PDB entry 5XYN | X-ray diffraction, 3.30 A resolution | chains C and D of the 4 polymer chains in the assembly

Chain C:
Name: Suppressor of HU sensitivity involved in recombination protein 1
From: Saccharomyces cerevisiae (strain ATCC 204508 / S288c)
UniProtKB: P38751 (SHU1_YEAST); residue numbers follow UniProt; this construct covers 1-150
Chain sequence (150 residues; each row starts with the number of its first residue):
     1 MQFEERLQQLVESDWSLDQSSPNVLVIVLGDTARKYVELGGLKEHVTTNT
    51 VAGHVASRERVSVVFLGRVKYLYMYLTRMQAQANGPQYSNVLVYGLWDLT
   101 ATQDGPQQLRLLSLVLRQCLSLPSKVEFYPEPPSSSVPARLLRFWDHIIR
Unresolved in the structure: 18-20, 102
What the authors report for this chain:
  - mutagenesis - Y73D/L111D/L114D, L141A/F144A/W145A/I148A, L141D/F144D/W145D/I148D: abolished binding to Suppressor of hydroxyurea sensitivity protein 2 (chain D)
  - mutagenesis - Y73A/L111A/L114A: decreased binding to Suppressor of hydroxyurea sensitivity protein 2 (chain D)
  - mutagenesis - V51A, V51L: unchanged binding to Platinum sensitivity protein 3
  - mutagenesis - V51D, L141D, W145D: abolished growth
  - mutagenesis - V51A, V51L, L114D, F144D: decreased growth

Chain D:
Name: Suppressor of hydroxyurea sensitivity protein 2
From: Saccharomyces cerevisiae (strain ATCC 204508 / S288c)
UniProtKB: P38957 (SHU2_YEAST); residues 1-223 here = UniProt positions 1-223
Chain sequence (223 residues; numbered 1 to 223; the number before each row is that of its first residue):
     1 MSKDVIEYSKLFAKLVNTNDDTKLDDTIASFLYYMFPRELFIRAISLLES
    51 SDMFIYILDRVHNKEGNEHTSLIDVLVDEFYKGSSNSLLEYRLIVKDTND
   101 GAPPILVDIAHWFCSCEEFCKYFHEALEKTDEKEELHDVLINEVDDHLQF
   151 SDDRFAQLDPHSLSKQWYFKFDKVCCSHLLAFSILLRSSINVLKFFTVNS
   201 NKVFVIAIDNIDEWLNLHINIVE
Unresolved in the structure: 1-3, 19-20, 60-69, 83-85
Bound ions: Zn2+: Cys-114, Cys-116, Cys-176, His-178
What the authors report for this chain:
  - Zn2+ coordination: Cys-114, Cys-116, Cys-176, His-178
  - contacts within the chain: Trp-112/Phe-119, Phe-113/Phe-119, Phe-119/Phe-123, Phe-119/Val-174, Phe-119/Leu-179, Ala-44/Ala-181, Leu-48/Ala-181
  - mutagenesis - F119A, F123A/L136A/L140A/I141A/F169A, A181T: unchanged binding to Suppressor of HU sensitivity involved in recombination protein 1 (chain C)
  - mutagenesis - C114S, C116S, F123D/L136D/L140D/I141D/F169D, C176S, H178A, A181D: abolished binding to Suppressor of HU sensitivity involved in recombination protein 1 (chain C)
  - mutagenesis - L106A/I221A/V222A, L106D/I221D/V222D, F119D: decreased binding to Suppressor of HU sensitivity involved in recombination protein 1 (chain C)
  - mutagenesis - F119A, F119D, F123D, A181T: decreased growth
  - mutagenesis - C114S, C116S, C176S, H178A, A181D: abolished growth

Chain C / chain D interface:
Residue-residue contacts (50; chain C residue first):
  Arg-68(C) with Glu-223(D), hydrogen bond (side chain-backbone)
  Lys-70(C) with Ile-219(D); Asn-220(D); Val-222(D)
  Tyr-73(C) with Leu-106(D); Val-222(D), hydrophobic
  Met-74(C) with Leu-215(D); Ile-219(D), hydrophobic
  Thr-77(C) with Leu-215(D); His-218(D)
  Arg-78(C) with Leu-215(D)
  Gln-80(C) with Glu-90(D), hydrogen bond; Arg-92(D)
  Ala-81(C) with Leu-58(D); Trp-214(D)
  Gln-82(C) with Ile-211(D)
  Gly-105(C) with His-124(D), hydrogen bond (backbone-side chain)
  Pro-106(C) with Cys-120(D); His-124(D)
  Leu-109(C) with Phe-123(D), hydrophobic; His-124(D); Leu-127(D), hydrophobic
  Arg-110(C) with Ser-115(D), hydrogen bond (side chain-backbone); Cys-120(D); Ile-221(D), hydrogen bond (side chain-backbone)
  Leu-111(C) with Val-222(D), hydrophobic
  Ser-113(C) with Phe-113(D)
  Arg-117(C) with Leu-106(D); Asp-108(D), salt bridge; Phe-113(D)
  Val-137(C) with Leu-127(D), hydrophobic
  Arg-140(C) with Thr-130(D); Glu-132(D); Glu-134(D), hydrogen bond (side chain-backbone); Leu-136(D)
  Arg-143(C) with Glu-135(D), salt bridge
  Phe-144(C) with Leu-136(D), hydrophobic; His-137(D); Ile-141(D), hydrophobic
  Trp-145(C) with His-111(D); Phe-113(D), hydrophobic
  His-147(C) with His-137(D), hydrogen bond; His-161(D); Trp-167(D)
  Ile-148(C) with His-111(D); Ile-141(D), hydrophobic; Leu-158(D), hydrophobic; His-161(D), hydrogen bond (backbone-side chain)
  Ile-149(C) with His-161(D)
  Arg-150(C) with His-161(D)
Also at the interface, not in a pair above, chain C (30 interface residues in all): Val-69, Leu-114, Gln-118, Ser-135, Leu-141
Also at the interface, not in a pair above, chain D (34 interface residues in all): Pro-104, Leu-140, Asp-159
Interface features reported in the paper:
  - pairs named by the authors: Lys-70(C)/Ile-219(D), Lys-70(C)/Val-222(D), Gln-80(C)/Arg-92(D), Arg-110(C)/Ser-115(D) (hydrogen bond), Arg-110(C)/Ile-221(D) (hydrogen bond), Arg-117(C)/Asp-108(D) (salt bridge), Arg-143(C)/Glu-135(D) (salt bridge)
  - interface residues, chain C: Tyr-73(C), Met-74(C), Arg-78(C), Leu-109(C), Leu-111(C), Leu-114(C), Val-137(C), Leu-141(C), Phe-144(C), Trp-145(C), His-147(C), Ile-148(C)
  - hot spots on chain C (mutagenesis) - L141D, W145D: abolished binding to Suppressor of hydroxyurea sensitivity protein 2 (chain D)
  - hot spots on chain C (mutagenesis) - L114D, F144D: decreased binding to Suppressor of hydroxyurea sensitivity protein 2 (chain D)
  - interface residues, chain D: Leu-106(D), His-111(D), Phe-113(D), Phe-123(D), Leu-127(D), Leu-136(D), Leu-140(D), Ile-141(D), Leu-158(D), Trp-167(D), Leu-215(D), Ile-221(D), Val-222(D)
  - hot spots on chain D (mutagenesis) - F123D: decreased binding to Suppressor of HU sensitivity involved in recombination protein 1 (chain C)

Overview:
Chain C and chain D form an interface of 30 and 34 residues respectively; the contacts include 8 hydrogen
bonds and 2 salt bridges. Polar pairs include Arg-117(C)/Asp-108(D), Arg-143(C)/Glu-135(D) and
Arg-68(C)/Glu-223(D). The authors report contacts between Lys-70(C) and Ile-219(D), Lys-70(C) and Val-222(D)
and Gln-80(C) and Arg-92(D); hydrogen bonds between Arg-110(C) and Ser-115(D) and Arg-110(C) and Ile-221(D);
salt bridges between Arg-117(C) and Asp-108(D) and Arg-143(C) and Glu-135(D). The paper reports that C114S,
C116S and F123D/L136D/L140D/I141D/F169D of chain D, among others, abolish binding to Suppressor of HU
sensitivity involved in recombination protein 1 (chain C); interface residues Tyr-73(C), Met-74(C) and
Leu-106(D) among others; 24 substitutions were tested in all.
Here chain C is Suppressor of HU sensitivity involved in recombination protein 1 and chain D is Suppressor of
hydroxyurea sensitivity protein 2, both from Saccharomyces cerevisiae (strain ATCC 204508 / S288c). Entry 5XYN
(The crystal structure of Csm2-Psy3-Shu1-Shu2 complex from budding yeast) was determined by X-ray diffraction.
